7MDT - chains A and H of the 8 polymer chains in the assembly; structure by electron microscopy, 3.60 A resolution.

[Chain A]
Molecule: Surface protein gp120
From: Human immunodeficiency virus 1
UniProt: Q2N0S6 (Q2N0S6_9HIV1); the construct lacks a stretch of the UniProt sequence and is renumbered around it, so the offset changes along the chain: 31-141 = UniProt 30-140; 150-185 = UniProt 141-176; 189-309 = UniProt 188-308; 312-323 = UniProt 309-320; 2 more segments
Sequence (513 residues; each row starts with the number of its first residue; note: 14 numbers in that range are skipped by the numbering (no residue carries them; nothing is unmodelled there); a row labelled like 185A-185K holds insertion residues (185A, then the next letters in order); numbers below 1 keep their minus sign (Met-1 is residue -1)):
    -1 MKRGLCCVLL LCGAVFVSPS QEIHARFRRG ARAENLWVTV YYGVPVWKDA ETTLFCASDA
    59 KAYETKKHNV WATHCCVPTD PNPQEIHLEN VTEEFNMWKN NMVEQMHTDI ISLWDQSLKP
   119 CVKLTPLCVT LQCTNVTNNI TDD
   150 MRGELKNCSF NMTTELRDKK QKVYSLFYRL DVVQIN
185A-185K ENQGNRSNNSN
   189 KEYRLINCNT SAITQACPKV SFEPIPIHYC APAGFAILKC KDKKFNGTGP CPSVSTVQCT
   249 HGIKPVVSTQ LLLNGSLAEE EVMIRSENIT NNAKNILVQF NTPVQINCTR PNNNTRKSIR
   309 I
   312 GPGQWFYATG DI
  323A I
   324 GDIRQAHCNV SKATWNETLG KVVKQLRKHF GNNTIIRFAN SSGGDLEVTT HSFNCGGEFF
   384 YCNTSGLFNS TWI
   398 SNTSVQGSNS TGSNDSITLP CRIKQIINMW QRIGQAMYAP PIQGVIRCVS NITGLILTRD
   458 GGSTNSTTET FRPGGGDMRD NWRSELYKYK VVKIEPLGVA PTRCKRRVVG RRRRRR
Unresolved in the structure: -1 to 32, 58-64, 185A-185K, 398-411, 506-513
Differences from the reference sequence: initiating methionine (-1); expression tag (0-30, 512-513); conflict Lys64 (Glu63 in Q2N0S6), Cys73 (Ala72 in Q2N0S6), Trp316 (Ala313 in Q2N0S6), Asn332 (Thr330 in Q2N0S6), Cys501 (Ala498 in Q2N0S6), Arg509 (Glu506 in Q2N0S6), Arg510 (Lys507 in Q2N0S6)
Disulfide bonds: Cys54-Cys73, Cys119-Cys205, Cys126-Cys196, Cys131-Cys157, Cys218-Cys247, Cys228-Cys239, Cys296-Cys331, Cys378-Cys445, Cys385-Cys418
Covalently attached groups: N-acetylglucosamine (NAG) linked to Asn88, Asn137, Asn156, Asn160, Asn197, Asn234, Asn262, Asn276, Asn295, Asn301, Asn332, Asn339, Asn355, Asn363, Asn386, Asn392, Asn448, Asn462; glycan linked to Asn133

[Chain H]
Molecule: Rh4O9.8 monoclonal antibody Heavy Chain
From: Macaca mulatta
Notes: antibody fragment or engineered binder
Sequence (117 residues; numbered 1 to 113 plus 4 insertion-coded residues; the number before each row is that of its first residue; a row labelled like 82A-82C holds insertion residues (82A, then the next letters in order)):
     1 EVQLQESGGG LAQPGGSLRL TCEASGFTFG RDDMAWVRQA LGKGLEWVSS IS
   52A N
    53 SGNTIYYADP VKGRFSISRD NAKNSLSLQM
82A-82C NSL
    83 KIEDTAVYFC TRTLGDYYLD WGQGVQVTVS S
Disulfide bonds: Cys22-Cys92

[How chain A and chain H interact]
Residue-residue contacts - 14 pairs, chain A then chain H:
  Thr135(A) - Asp98(H)
  Asn136(A) - Gly97(H)
  Asn137(A) - Tyr99(H)  hydrogen bond
  Ile138(A) - Gly97(H)  hydrogen bond (backbone-backbone)
  Thr139(A) - Asp33(H)
  Asp140(A) - Asp33(H)  hydrogen bond (backbone-side chain)
  Asp140(A) - Ser52(H)
  Asp141(A) - Ser52(H)  hydrogen bond
  Asp141(A) - Asn52A(H)
  Asp141(A) - Ser53(H)  hydrogen bond
  Asp141(A) - Thr56(H)  hydrogen bond
  Arg151(A) - Asp98(H)  salt bridge
  Arg327(A) - Arg31(H)  hydrogen bond (side chain-backbone)
  Arg327(A) - Asp32(H)  salt bridge
Other interface residues (no listed pair), chain H (12 interface residues in all): Asn55, Leu96

[Overview]
9 residues of chain A and 12 residues of chain H are in contact; the contacts include 7 hydrogen bonds and 2
salt bridges. Polar pairs include Arg151(A)-Asp98(H), Arg327(A)-Asp32(H) and Asn137(A)-Tyr99(H).
Chain A is Surface protein gp120 (Human immunodeficiency virus 1) and chain H is Rh4O9.8 monoclonal antibody
Heavy Chain (Macaca mulatta); the structure, BG505 SOSIP.v5.2 in complex with the monoclonal antibody Rh4O9.8
(as Fab fragment), was determined by electron microscopy (same publication as 7MDU and 7MEP).
